PDB entry 5ACN | X-ray diffraction, 2.10 A resolution | chain A

Chain A:
Molecule: Aconitase
Source organism: Sus scrofa
Notes: EC 4.2.1.3
UniProtKB: P16276 (ACON_PIG); residues 2-754 here correspond to UniProt positions 29-781 (UniProt number = residue number + 27)
Sequence (754 residues; each row starts with the number of its first residue):
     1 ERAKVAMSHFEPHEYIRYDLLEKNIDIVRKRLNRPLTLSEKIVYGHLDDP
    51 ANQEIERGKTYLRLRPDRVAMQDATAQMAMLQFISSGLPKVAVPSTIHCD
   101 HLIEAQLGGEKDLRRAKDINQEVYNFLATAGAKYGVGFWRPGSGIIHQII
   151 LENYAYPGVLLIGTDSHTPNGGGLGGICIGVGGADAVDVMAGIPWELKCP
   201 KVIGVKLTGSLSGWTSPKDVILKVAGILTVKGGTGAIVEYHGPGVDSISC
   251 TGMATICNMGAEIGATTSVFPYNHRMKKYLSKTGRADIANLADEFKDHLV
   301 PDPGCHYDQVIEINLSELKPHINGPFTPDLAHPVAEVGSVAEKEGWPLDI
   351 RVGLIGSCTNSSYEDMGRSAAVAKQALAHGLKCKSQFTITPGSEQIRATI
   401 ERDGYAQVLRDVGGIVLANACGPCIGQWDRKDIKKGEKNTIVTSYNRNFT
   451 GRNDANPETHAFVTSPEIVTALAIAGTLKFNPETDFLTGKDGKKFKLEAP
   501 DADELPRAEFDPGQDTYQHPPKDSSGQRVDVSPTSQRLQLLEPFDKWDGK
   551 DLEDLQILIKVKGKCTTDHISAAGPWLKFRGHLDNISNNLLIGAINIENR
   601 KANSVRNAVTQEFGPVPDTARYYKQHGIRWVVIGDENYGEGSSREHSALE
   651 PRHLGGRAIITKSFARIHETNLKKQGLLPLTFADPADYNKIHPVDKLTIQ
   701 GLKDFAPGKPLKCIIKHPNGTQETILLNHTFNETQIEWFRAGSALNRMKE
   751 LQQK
Sequence notes: conflict Ser647 (Arg674 in P16276)
Modified / non-standard residues: Glu1 (pyroglutamic acid; PCA)
Swiss-Prot annotation at these positions:
  - binding site (substrate): Gln72, Asp165 to His167, Arg447, Arg452, Arg580, Ser643, Arg644
  - binding site ([4Fe-4S] cluster): Cys358, Cys421, Cys424
  - modified residue: Lys4 (N6-succinyllysine), Lys23 (N6-acetyllysine), Lys111 (N6-acetyllysine), Lys117 (N6-acetyllysine), Lys206 (N6-acetyllysine), Lys384 (N6-succinyllysine), Lys490 (N6-acetyllysine), Lys496 (N6-acetyllysine), Lys522 (N6-succinyllysine), Ser532 (Phosphoserine), Lys546 (N6-acetyllysine), Lys550 (N6-succinyllysine), Lys564 (N6-succinyllysine), Lys578 (N6-acetyllysine), Lys601 (N6-succinyllysine), Ser643 (Phosphoserine), Lys662 (N6-succinyllysine), Lys696 (N6-acetyllysine), Lys703 (N6-acetyllysine), Lys709 (N6-acetyllysine) and 2 more in UniProt
Ion coordination: 3Fe-4S cluster Fe: Cys358, Cys421, Cys424
Small-molecule neighbours:
  - 3Fe-4S cluster (F3S): His101, Ile145, Ile146, His147, Asp165, His167, Ser357, Cys358, Thr359, Cys421, Cys424, Ile425, Asn446, Arg452
  - tricarballylic acid (TRC): Gly58, Lys198, Thr234, Gly235, Thr266, Arg666, Glu669, Thr730

In short:
Bound to chain A: 3Fe-4S cluster and tricarballylic acid. The 3Fe-4S cluster Fe site is built by Cys358,
Cys421 and Cys424. UniProt lists 9 substrate-binding residues and 3 [4Fe-4S] cluster-binding residues.
Chain A is Aconitase (Sus scrofa); the structure, Structure of activated aconitase. formation of the (4FE-4S)
cluster in the crystal, was determined by X-ray diffraction together with 6ACN from the same study.
